4GOC - chain A; structure by X-ray diffraction, 2.40 A resolution.

[Chain A]
Name: Golgi to ER traffic protein 5
Source organism: Saccharomyces cerevisiae
Reference sequence: Q12285 (MDY2_YEAST); residue numbers follow UniProt; this construct covers 74-148
Chain sequence (76 residues; each row starts with the number of its first residue):
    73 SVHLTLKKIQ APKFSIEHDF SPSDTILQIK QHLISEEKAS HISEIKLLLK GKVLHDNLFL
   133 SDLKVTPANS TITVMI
Differences from the reference sequence: expression tag (73)
What the authors report for this chain:
  - mutagenesis - L120I: unchanged binding to Sgt2-N
  - mutagenesis - L120A, K124A (3-4-fold): decreased binding to Sgt2-N

[Summary]
The paper reports that L120A and K124A reduce binding to Sgt2-N; L120I leaves binding to Sgt2-N unchanged.
Chain A is Golgi to ER traffic protein 5 (Saccharomyces cerevisiae); the structure, Crystal structure of the
Get5 ubiquitin-like domain, was determined by X-ray diffraction together with 4GOD and 4GOE from the same
study.
